PDB entry 8G4X | electron microscopy, 2.56 A resolution | chains A and H of the 7 polymer chains in the assembly

# Chain A
Protein: Gamma-aminobutyric acid receptor subunit alpha-1
From: Mus musculus
Reference sequence: P62812 (GBRA1_MOUSE); residues -26 to 428 here correspond to UniProt positions 1-455 (UniProt number = residue number + 27)
Amino-acid sequence (455 residues; row label = number of the first residue in the row; numbers below 1 keep their minus sign (Met-26 is residue -26)):
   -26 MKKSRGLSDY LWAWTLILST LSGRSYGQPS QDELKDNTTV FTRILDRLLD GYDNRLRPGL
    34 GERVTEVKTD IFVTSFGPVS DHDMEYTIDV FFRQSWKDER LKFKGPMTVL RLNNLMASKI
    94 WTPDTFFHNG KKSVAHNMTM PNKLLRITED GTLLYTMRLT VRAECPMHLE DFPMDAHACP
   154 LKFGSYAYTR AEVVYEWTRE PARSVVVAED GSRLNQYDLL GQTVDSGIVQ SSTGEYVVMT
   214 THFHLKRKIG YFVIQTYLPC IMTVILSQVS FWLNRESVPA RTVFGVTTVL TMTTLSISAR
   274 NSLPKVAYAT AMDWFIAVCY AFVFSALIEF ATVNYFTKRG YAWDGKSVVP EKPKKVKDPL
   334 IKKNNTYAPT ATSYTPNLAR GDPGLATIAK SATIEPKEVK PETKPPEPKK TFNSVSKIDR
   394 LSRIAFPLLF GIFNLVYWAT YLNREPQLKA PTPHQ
Not modelled in the structure: -26 to 8, 319-382, 419-428
Disulfides: Cys138-Cys152
Glycans and other covalent adducts: glycan linked to Asn110
Residues lining bound ligands:
  - gamma-amino-butanoic acid (ABU): Phe64, Arg66, Leu117, Thr129
  - PIO ([(2R)-2-octanoyloxy-3-[oxidanyl-[(1R,2R,3S,4R,5R,6S)-2,3,6-tris(oxidanyl)-4,5-diphosphonooxy-cyclohexyl]oxy-phosphoryl]oxy-propyl] octanoate): Arg248, Ser298, Ile301, Glu302, Thr305, Phe309, Lys311, Arg312, Asn386, Ser387, Ser389, Lys390, Ile391, Leu394, Ser395, Phe399
  - allopregnanolone (Y4B): Ile238, Gln241, Val242, Trp245, Pro400
Swiss-Prot annotation at these positions:
  - binding site (4-aminobutanoate): Arg66, Thr129
  - glycosylation (N-linked (GlcNAc...) asparagine): Asn10, Asn110
Reported in the primary citation:
  - specificity-determining residues: Ser204 (proposed by the authors, not directly observed)

# Chain H
Protein: Heavy Chain of 8E3 Fab
From: Mus musculus
Notes: antibody fragment or engineered binder
Amino-acid sequence (223 residues; numbered 1 to 218 plus 5 insertion-coded residues; the number before each row is that of its first residue; a row labelled like 82A-82C holds insertion residues (82A, then the next letters in order)):
     1 EIQLQQSGPE LVKPGTSVKV SCKASGYSFT DYNMYWVKQS HGKSLEWIGY ID
   52A P
    53 YNADTTYNRE FKGKATLTVD KSSSTAFMHL
82A-82C NSL
    83 TSEDSAVYYC ARKRNNFY
  100A F
   101 DYWGQGTPLT VSSAKTTPPS VYPLAPGCGD TTGSSVTLGC LVKGYFPESV TVTWNSGSLS
   161 SSVHTFPALL QSGLYTMSSS VTVPSSTWPS QTVTCSVAHP ASSTTVDKKS AALEVLFQ
Not modelled in the structure: 113-218
Disulfides: Cys22-Cys92

# How chain A and chain H interact
Residue-residue contacts (10; chain A residue first):
  Glu39(A) - Arg96(H)  salt bridge
  Lys70(A) - Asp31(H)  salt bridge
  Thr121(A) - Tyr53(H)
  Glu122(A) - Tyr53(H)
  Asp123(A) - Tyr53(H)
  Glu169(A) - Asn98(H)
  Trp170(A) - Asn98(H)
  Glu173(A) - Tyr50(H)  hydrogen bond
  Pro174(A) - Asn98(H)
  Ser199(A) - Phe99(H)
Interface residues without a listed pair, chain H (9 interface residues in all): Tyr32, Tyr35, Asn97

# Overview
Chain A and chain H form an interface of 10 and 9 residues respectively; the contacts include 1 hydrogen bond
and 2 salt bridges. Polar pairs include Glu39(A)-Arg96(H), Lys70(A)-Asp31(H) and Glu173(A)-Tyr50(H). Bound to
chain A: compound PIO, allopregnanolone and gamma-amino-butanoic acid. N-acetylglucosamine is covalently
linked to Asn110(A). The paper reports the specificity determinant Ser204(A).
Here chain A is Gamma-aminobutyric acid receptor subunit alpha-1 and chain H is Heavy Chain of 8E3 Fab, both
from Mus musculus. Entry 8G4X (Native GABA-A receptor from the mouse brain, meta-alpha1-alpha3-beta2-gamma2
subtype, in complex with GABA and allopregnanolone) was determined by electron microscopy, deposited together
with 8FOI, 8G4N, 8G4O, 8G5F, 8G5G and 8G5H.
